PDB entry 3QR8 | X-ray diffraction, 2.03 A resolution | chain A

Chain A:
Name: Baseplate assembly protein V
Source organism: Enterobacteria phage P2
UniProt: P31340 (VPV_BPP2); residues 1-211 here = UniProt positions 1-211
Amino-acid sequence (211 residues; numbered 1 to 211; the number before each row is that of its first residue):
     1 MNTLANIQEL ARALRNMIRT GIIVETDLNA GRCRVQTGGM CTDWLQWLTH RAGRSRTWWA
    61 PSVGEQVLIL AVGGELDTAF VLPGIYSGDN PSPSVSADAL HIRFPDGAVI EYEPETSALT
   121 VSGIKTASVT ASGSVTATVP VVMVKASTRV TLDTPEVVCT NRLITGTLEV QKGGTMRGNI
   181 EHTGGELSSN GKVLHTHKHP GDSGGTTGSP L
Not modelled in the structure: 1-6, 164-211
Modified positions: Mse1, Mse176 (selenomethionine); Mse17, Mse40, Mse143 (selenomethionine; parent Met)
Swiss-Prot annotation at these positions:
  - binding site (chloride): H50
  - binding site (Fe cation): H197, H199
  - binding site (Ca(2+)): D202, S203
What the authors report for this chain:
  - conformationally variable residues (order/disorder transition): I164 to L211

Overview:
Curated annotation (UniProt) lists chloride-binding residue H50, Fe cation-binding residues H197 and H199 and
Ca2+-binding residues D202 and S203. The paper reports conformational variability at I164.
Chain A is Baseplate assembly protein V (Enterobacteria phage P2); the structure, Crystal structure of the
bacteriophage P2 membrane-piercing protein gpV, was determined by X-ray diffraction (same publication as 3PQH,
3PQI and 3QR7).
